Entry 2H23 (X-ray diffraction, 2.45 A resolution); this record covers chain A.

Chain A:
Protein: Ribulose-1,5 bisphosphate carboxylase/oxygenase large subunit N-methyltransferase
Source organism: Pisum sativum
Notes: EC 2.1.1.127; fragment: Rubisco LSMT (Residues 49-482)
UniProt: Q43088 (RBCMT_PEA); residues 49-482 here = UniProt positions 49-482
Sequence (440 residues; each row starts with the number of its first residue):
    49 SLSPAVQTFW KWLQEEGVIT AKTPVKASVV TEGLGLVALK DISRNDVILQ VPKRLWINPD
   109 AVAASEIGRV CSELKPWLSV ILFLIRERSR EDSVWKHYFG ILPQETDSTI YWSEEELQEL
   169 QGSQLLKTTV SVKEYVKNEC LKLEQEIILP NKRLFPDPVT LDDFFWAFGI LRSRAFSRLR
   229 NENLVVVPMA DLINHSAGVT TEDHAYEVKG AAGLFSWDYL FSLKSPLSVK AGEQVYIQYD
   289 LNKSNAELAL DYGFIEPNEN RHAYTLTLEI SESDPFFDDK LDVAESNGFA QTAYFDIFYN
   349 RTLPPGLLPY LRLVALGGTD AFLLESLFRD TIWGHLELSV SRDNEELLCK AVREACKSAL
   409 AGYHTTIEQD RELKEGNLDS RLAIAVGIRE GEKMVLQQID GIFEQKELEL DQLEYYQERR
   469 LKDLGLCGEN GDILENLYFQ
Not modelled in the structure: 49, 228-230, 257-266, 487-488
Construct notes: cloning artifact (483-488)
Residues lining bound ligands:
  - N-trimethyllysine (M3L): Ser-221, Arg-222, Ala-223, Phe-224, Ser-225, Arg-226, Ala-238, Asp-239, Ile-241, Ile-285, Tyr-287, Tyr-300
  - S-adenosylhomocysteine (SAH): Glu-80, Gly-81, Leu-82, Pro-151, Thr-154, Ser-221, Arg-222, Asp-239, Leu-240, Ile-241, Asn-242, His-243, Tyr-287, Tyr-300, Gly-301, Phe-302
UniProt features mapped onto this chain:
  - binding site (S-adenosyl-L-methionine): Glu-80 to Leu-82, Arg-222, Asn-242, His-243
  - binding site (substrate): Arg-222, Arg-226, Asp-239, Tyr-254, Tyr-287, Tyr-300

Overview:
Chain A binds S-adenosylhomocysteine and N-trimethyllysine. Curated annotation (UniProt) lists 6
S-adenosyl-L-methionine-binding residues and 6 substrate-binding residues.
Chain A is Ribulose-1,5 bisphosphate carboxylase/oxygenase large subunit N-methyltransferase (Pisum sativum);
the structure, Structure of Rubisco LSMT bound to Trimethyllysine and AdoHcy, was determined by X-ray
diffraction (same publication as 2H21, 2H2E and 2H2J).
